PDB entry 6SIB | X-ray diffraction, 1.90 A resolution | chain A

# Chain A
Molecule: Activity-regulated cytoskeleton associated protein 2
Organism: Drosophila melanogaster
UniProt: Q7JV70 (ARC2_DROME); residues 2-73 here correspond to UniProt positions 38-109 (UniProt number = residue number + 36)
Amino-acid sequence (73 residues; each row starts with the number of its first residue):
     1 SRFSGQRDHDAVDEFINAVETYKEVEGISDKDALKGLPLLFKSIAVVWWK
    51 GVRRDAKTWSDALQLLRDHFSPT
Not modelled in the structure: 1-8
Sequence notes: expression tag (1)
Reported in the primary citation:
  - self-association interface (contacts with another copy of this molecule): F15, V19, P38, F41, I44, W48, W59, L63, L66, F70
  - conformationally variable residues: L40, F41, K42, S43

# Overview
From the paper: conformational variability at L40, F41 and K42 among others; a self-association interface
involving F15, V19 and P38 among others.
Chain A is Activity-regulated cytoskeleton associated protein 2 (Drosophila melanogaster); the structure,
Crystal structure of the domain-swapped N-lobe dimer of drosophila Arc 2, was determined by X-ray diffraction,
deposited together with 6SID and 6SIE.
